PDB entry 2WO5 | X-ray diffraction, 2.20 A resolution | chains A and D of the 4 polymer chains in the assembly

== Chain A (and D) ==
Name: N-acetylneuraminate lyase
Organism: Escherichia coli
Notes: EC 4.1.3.3; chain D of this document is another copy of the same molecule, construct and numbering; everything in this record applies to it too
UniProtKB: P0A6L4 (NANA_ECOLI); numbering as in UniProt (aligned over 2-297)
Amino-acid sequence (304 residues; each row starts with the number of its first residue; numbers below 1 keep their minus sign (Met-6 is residue -6)):
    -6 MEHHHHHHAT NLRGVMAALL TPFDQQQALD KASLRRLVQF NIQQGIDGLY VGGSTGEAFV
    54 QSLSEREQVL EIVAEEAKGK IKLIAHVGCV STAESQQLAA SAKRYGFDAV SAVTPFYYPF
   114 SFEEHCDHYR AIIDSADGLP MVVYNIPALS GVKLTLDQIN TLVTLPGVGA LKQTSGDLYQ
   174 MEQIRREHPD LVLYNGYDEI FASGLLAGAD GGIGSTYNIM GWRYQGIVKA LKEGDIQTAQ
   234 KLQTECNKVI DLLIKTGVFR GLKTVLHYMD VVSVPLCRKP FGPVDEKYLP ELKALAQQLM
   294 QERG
Unresolved in the structure: -6 to -2 (chain D: -6 to 1, 296-297)
Construct notes: expression tag (-6 to 1)
Swiss-Prot annotation at these positions:
  - active site: Tyr137 (Proton donor), Lys165 (Schiff-base intermediate with substrate)
  - binding site (aceneuramate): Ser47, Thr48, Thr167, Gly189, Asp191, Glu192, Ser208
  - binding site (pyruvate): Ser47, Thr48
  - binding site (aldehydo-N-acetyl-D-mannosamine): Thr167, Gly189, Asp191, Glu192, Ser208
  - site (Required to correctly position the proton donor): Ser47, Tyr110
  - mutagenesis: Ser47 (S47A: 21-fold decrease in catalytic efficiency for the cleavage of Neu5Ac; S47C: 40-fold decrease in catalytic efficiency for the cleavage of Neu5Ac ...), Thr48 (T48A/S: Slight increase in catalytic efficiency for the cleavage of Neu5Ac), Tyr110 (Y110A: 40-fold decrease in catalytic efficiency for the cleavage of Neu5Ac; Y110F: No significant change in kinetic parameters for the cleavage of Neu5Ac), Tyr137 (Y137A: Loss of Neu5Ac cleavage activity. Is still able to form a Schiff base with the substrate; Y137F: Retains very low Neu5Ac cleavage activity), Leu142 (L142R: Changes substrate preference. Maintains much of its original N-acetylneuraminate lyase activity, but shows a 19-fold increase in condensation of L-aspartate beta-semialdehyde (L-ASA) and ...), Thr167 (T167A: 4-fold decrease in catalytic efficiency for the cleavage of Neu5Ac; T167S: No significant change in kinetic parameters for the cleavage of Neu5Ac), Glu192 (E192N: 6-fold higher specificity for dipropylaminocarbonyl-substituted derivatives), Phe252 (F252A/Y: No significant change in kinetic parameters for the cleavage of Neu5Ac)
What the authors report for this chain:
  - contacts within the chain: Tyr190-Glu192
  - specificity-determining residues: Glu192
  - mutagenesis - E192D, E192N: decreased catalytic activity on Neu5Ac
  - mutagenesis - E192Q: unchanged catalytic activity on Neu5Ac
  - mutagenesis - E192N, E192Q: increased catalytic activity on DPAH
  - mutagenesis - E192F, E192H, E192M, E192P, E192V: increased catalytic activity

== How chain A and chain D interact ==
Residue-residue contacts (56):
  Ser47(A) with Tyr110(D); Tyr111(D), hydrogen bond (backbone-side chain)
  Glu50(A) with Tyr111(D)
  Ala51(A) with Tyr111(D)
  Phe52(A) with Val83(D); Tyr110(D), hydrophobic; Tyr111(D)
  Val53(A) with Val83(D), hydrophobic; Ser84(D)
  Gln54(A) with Glu87(D)
  Val83(A) with Phe52(D); Val53(D), hydrophobic; Pro273(D)
  Ser84(A) with Val53(D); Lys272(D)
  Thr85(A) with Lys272(D), hydrogen bond (backbone-backbone); Pro273(D)
  Glu87(A) with Gln54(D)
  Val106(A) with Tyr110(D)
  Pro108(A) with Pro273(D), hydrophobic
  Phe109(A) with Phe109(D), hydrophobic; Tyr110(D), hydrophobic
  Tyr110(A) with Ser47(D), hydrogen bond; Phe52(D), hydrophobic; Phe109(D), hydrophobic; Ile139(D); Leu142(D)
  Tyr111(A) with Ser47(D), hydrogen bond (side chain-backbone); Glu50(D); Ala51(D), hydrogen bond (side chain-backbone); Phe52(D); Phe252(D), hydrophobic; Phe274(D), hydrophobic
  Phe113(A) with Pro273(D); Phe274(D), hydrophobic
  Glu117(A) with Arg253(D), salt bridge; Pro273(D); Phe274(D); Gly275(D), hydrogen bond (side chain-backbone)
  His121(A) with Pro273(D)
  Ile139(A) with Tyr110(D)
  Leu142(A) with Tyr110(D); Pro112(D)
  Phe252(A) with Tyr111(D), hydrophobic
  Arg253(A) with Glu117(D), salt bridge
  Lys272(A) with Ser84(D); Thr85(D), hydrogen bond (backbone-backbone)
  Pro273(A) with Val83(D); Thr85(D); Phe113(D), hydrophobic; Glu117(D); His121(D)
  Phe274(A) with Tyr111(D), hydrophobic; Phe113(D), hydrophobic; Glu117(D)
  Gly275(A) with Glu117(D), hydrogen bond (backbone-side chain)
Other interface residues (no listed pair), chain A (30 interface residues in all): Gly46, Pro112, Tyr137, Ser143
Other interface residues (no listed pair), chain D (31 interface residues in all): Gly46, Ser55, Val106, Pro108, Tyr137, Ser143

== In short ==
30 residues of chain A and 31 residues of chain D are in contact, with 8 hydrogen bonds and 2 salt bridges.
Polar pairs include Glu117(A)-Arg253(D), Ser47(A)-Tyr111(D) and Tyr110(A)-Ser47(D). From the paper: E192F,
E192H and E192M of chain A, among others, increase catalytic activity; the specificity determinant Glu192(A);
8 substitutions were tested in all.
Chain A and chain D are both N-acetylneuraminate lyase (Escherichia coli); the structure, Structure of wild
type E. coli N-acetylneuraminic acid lyase in space group P21 crystal form I, was determined by X-ray
diffraction, deposited together with 2WNN, 2WNQ, 2WNZ and 2WPB.
